PDB entry 8J7A | electron microscopy, 3.06 A resolution | chains A and B of the 16 polymer chains in the assembly

Chain A:
Protein: Photosystem I P700 chlorophyll a apoprotein A1
Source organism: Arabidopsis thaliana
Notes: EC 1.97.1.12
UniProt: P56766 (PSAA_ARATH); residues 1-750 here = UniProt positions 1-750
Chain sequence (750 residues; each row starts with the number of its first residue):
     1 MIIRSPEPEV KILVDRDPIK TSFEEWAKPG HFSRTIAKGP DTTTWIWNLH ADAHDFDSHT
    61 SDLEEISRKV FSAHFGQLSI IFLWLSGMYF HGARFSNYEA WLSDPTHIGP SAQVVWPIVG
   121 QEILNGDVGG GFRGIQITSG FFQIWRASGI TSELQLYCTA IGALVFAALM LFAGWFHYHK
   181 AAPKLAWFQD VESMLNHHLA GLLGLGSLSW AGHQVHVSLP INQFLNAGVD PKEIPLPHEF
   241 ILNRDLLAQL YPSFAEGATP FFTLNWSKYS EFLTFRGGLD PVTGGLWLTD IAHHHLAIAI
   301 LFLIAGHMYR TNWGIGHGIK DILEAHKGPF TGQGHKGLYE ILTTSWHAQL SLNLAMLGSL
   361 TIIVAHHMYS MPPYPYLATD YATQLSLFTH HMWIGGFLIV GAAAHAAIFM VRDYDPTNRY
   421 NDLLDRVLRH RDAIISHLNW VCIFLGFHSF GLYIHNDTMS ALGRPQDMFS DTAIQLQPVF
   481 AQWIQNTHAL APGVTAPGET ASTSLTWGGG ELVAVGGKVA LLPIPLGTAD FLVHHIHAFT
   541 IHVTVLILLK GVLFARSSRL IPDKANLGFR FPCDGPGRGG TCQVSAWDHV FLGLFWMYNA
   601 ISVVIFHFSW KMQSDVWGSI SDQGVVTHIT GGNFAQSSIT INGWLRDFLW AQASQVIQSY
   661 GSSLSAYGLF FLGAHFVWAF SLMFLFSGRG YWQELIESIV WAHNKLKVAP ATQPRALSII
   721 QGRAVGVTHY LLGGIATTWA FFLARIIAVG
Unresolved in the structure: 1-40, 750
Ion coordination: chlorophyll a Mg site 1 near Q113 (its only coordinating residue here); chlorophyll a Mg site 2 near Q121 (its only coordinating residue here); chlorophyll a Mg site 3 near T495 (its only coordinating residue here)
Residues lining bound ligands:
  - beta-carotene (BCR), molecule 1: F82, Y89, T159, G162, A163, F166, L205, L208, S209
  - beta-carotene (BCR), molecule 2: W84, L85, G201, L202, L205, G206, S209
  - beta-carotene (BCR), molecule 3: L208, F261, I300, L303, I304, H307
  - beta-carotene (BCR), molecule 4: L338, L342, A348, S351, L352, A406, F409
  - beta-carotene (BCR), molecule 5: A355, M356, S359, I399, A403, A406, L548
  - beta-carotene (BCR), molecule 6: F670, G673, F676, V677, L732, I735, A736, W739
  - chlorophyll a isomer (CL0): Y453, I536, F539, T540, Y598, N599, S602, V603, F606, W644, L649, A653, F671, H675, W678, Y730, T737, T738, F741
  - chlorophyll a (CLA), molecule 1: T43, I46, W47, I696, I699, V700, H703, V708, P710, P714, R715
  - chlorophyll a (CLA), molecule 2: W45, I46, W47, L49, H50
  - chlorophyll a (CLA), molecule 3: W47, F680, F684, L717, Q721, A724, V725, T728, H729, L732
  - chlorophyll a (CLA), molecule 4: L49, H50, A53, H54, F56, A73, G76, Q77, I80
  - chlorophyll a (CLA), molecule 5: H50, A51, D52, A53, H54, D55, H347, L350, L354, F397, L398, V400, G401, A404, H405, I408, R412, F569, R570, W587, L594
  - chlorophyll a (CLA), molecule 6: H54, F56, V70, A73, H74, Q77, L78, I81, F82, L85, F166, W346, H347, Q349, L350, N353, L354, L357
  - chlorophyll a (CLA), molecule 7: H54, Q77, I80, I81, W84, L357, I394, F397, L398
  - chlorophyll a (CLA), molecule 8: L63, S67, L185, F188, Q189, V191, M194, L195, H198, L199, I319, L323, Y339, L342, T343, S345, W346, Q349, L352, N353, M356, L357
  - chlorophyll a (CLA), molecule 9: E65, K69, S72, G76, I80, L171, G174, W175, Y178, H179
  - chlorophyll a (CLA), molecule 10: F71, H74, F75, L78, F82, M170, W187, F188, D190, S193, M194, H197, H198, L202
  - chlorophyll a (CLA), molecule 11: F71, F75, F166, L169, M170, F172, A173, F176, H177, A181, P183, W187
  - chlorophyll a (CLA), molecule 12: L83, W84, S86, G87, F90, H91, F95, Q113, V114, W116, L164
  - chlorophyll a (CLA), molecule 13: W84, L85, S139, G140, F141, I144, L203, L357, L360, T361, V364, M368, Y374, L387, H390, H391, I394
  - chlorophyll a (CLA), molecule 14: W84, M88, A112, Q113, I135, Q136, I137, T138, S139, F141, A666, Y667, F670, W739
  - chlorophyll a (CLA), molecule 15: W84, M88, T138, S139, F141, S386, T389, H390, W393, I394, F397, F670, I735, W739
  - chlorophyll a (CLA), molecule 16: Y89, S148, G149, I150, Q155, T159, G206, S209, W210, G212, H213, H216, V217, P237, I241
  - chlorophyll a (CLA), molecule 17: Q113, V114, V115, W116, I118, V119, Q121, L124, I135, A666, L669
  - chlorophyll a (CLA), molecule 18: A147, L202, L203, G206, S207, W210, Q214, I291, H294, H295, I298, F302, L360, I363, V364, M368, P373, Y374
  - chlorophyll a (CLA), molecule 19: L154, Q155, C158, L236, H238, I241, L242
  - chlorophyll a (CLA), molecule 20: W187, D190, S193, H197, T311, N312, W313
  - chlorophyll a (CLA), molecule 21: L195, L199, L203, L301, F302, A305, M308, Y309, I319, I322, L352, M356, L424, L549, V552
  - chlorophyll a (CLA), molecule 22: N196, H197, A200, G201, L205, L303, H307, Y309, T311, W313, I315
  - chlorophyll a (CLA), molecule 23: L208, S209, A211, G212, H216, I241, R244, F254, G257, Y269, L296
  - chlorophyll a (CLA), molecule 24: F261, W266, S267, Y269, S270, L273, F275, H293, L296, A297, I300, I304
  - chlorophyll a (CLA), molecule 25: F261, F262, T263, L264
  - chlorophyll a (CLA), molecule 26: T274, F275, G277, G278, L286, D290, I291, H293, H294, A297, I298, L301, H367, M371, E499, T503
  - chlorophyll a (CLA), molecule 27: F275, V494, T495, A496, P497, G498
  - chlorophyll a (CLA), molecule 28: I304, H307, M308, I315, G316, H317
  - chlorophyll a (CLA), molecule 29: M308, H317, I322, A325, H326, K327, G328
  - chlorophyll a (CLA), molecule 30: I322, L323, H326, H335, L338, L342, N421, L423, L424, V427
  - chlorophyll a (CLA), molecule 31: F330, L423, R426, V427, R429, H430, A433, I434, H437
  - chlorophyll a (CLA), molecule 32: M356, S359, I363, H366, H367, S370, M371, T503, S504, T506, W507
  - chlorophyll a (CLA), molecule 33: I362, I363, H366, M392, G396, I399, I541, T544, V545, M597, I601
  - chlorophyll a (CLA), molecule 34: H366, Y369, F480, A481, I484, Q485, W507, I524, L526, H534, H537, V604, H607, F608
  - chlorophyll a (CLA), molecule 35: A433, H437, W440
  - chlorophyll a (CLA), molecule 36: I434, L438, W440, V441, A538, I541, H542, V545
  - chlorophyll a (CLA), molecule 37: S436, N439, W440, I443
  - chlorophyll a (CLA), molecule 38: N439, C442, I443, G446, F447, F450, G451, F539, L546, I547, L592, W596
  - chlorophyll a (CLA), molecule 39: W440, I443, F444, F447, H448
  - chlorophyll a (CLA), molecule 40: V441, F444, L445, Q477, P478, V479, F480, A481, F531, H534, H535, A538, H542
  - chlorophyll a (CLA), molecule 41: F447, H448, G451, L452, I454, H455, T458, M459, R464, D467, F469
  - chlorophyll a (CLA), molecule 42: F450, I454, D457, F539, F595, W596, Y598, N599, I641, L645, W678, Y730
  - chlorophyll a (CLA), molecule 43: T458, A461, L462
  - chlorophyll a (CLA), molecule 44: I484, T487, H488, A491, P492, T495, S502, T503, W507
  - chlorophyll a (CLA), molecule 45: L645, L649, W650
  - chlorophyll a (CLA), molecule 46: L669, L672, G673, H675, F676, W678, A679
  - chlorophyll a (CLA), molecule 47: F676, A679, F680, L682, M683, F686, S687, Y691, W692, L695
  - chlorophyll a (CLA), molecule 48: I699, A702, H703, L706, V708
  - chlorophyll a (CLA), molecule 49: W701, A702, K705, L706
  - phylloquinone (PQN): W47, M683, F684, S687, G688, R689, W692, I696, A716, L717, S718, G722
  - 4Fe-4S cluster (SF4): C573, G575, P576, C582, I719, R723
Swiss-Prot annotation at these positions:
  - binding site ([4Fe-4S] cluster): C573, C582
  - binding site (chlorophyll a'): H675
  - binding site (chlorophyll a): M683, Y691
  - binding site (phylloquinone): W692

Chain B:
Protein: Photosystem I P700 chlorophyll a apoprotein A2
Source organism: Arabidopsis thaliana
Notes: EC 1.97.1.12
UniProt: P56767 (PSAB_ARATH); residues 1-734 here = UniProt positions 1-734
Chain sequence (734 residues; numbered 1 to 734; the number before each row is that of its first residue):
     1 MALRFPRFSQ GLAQDPTTRR IWFGIATAHD FESHDDITEE RLYQNIFASH FGQLAIIFLW
    61 TSGNLFHVAW QGNFETWVQD PLHVRPIAHA IWDPHFGQPA VEAFTRGGAL GPVNIAYSGV
   121 YQWWYTIGLR TNEDLYTGAL FLLFLSALSL IGGWLHLQPK WKPRVSWFKN AESRLNHHLS
   181 GLFGVSSLAW TGHLVHVAIP ASRGEYVRWN NFLNVLPHPQ GLGPLFTGQW NLYAQNPDSS
   241 SHLFGTSQGS GTAILTLLGG FHPQTQSLWL TDMAHHHLAI AILFLIAGHM YRTNFGIGHS
   301 IKDLLEAHIP PGGRLGRGHK GLYDTINNSI HFQLGLALAS LGVITSLVAQ HMYSLPAYAF
   361 IAQDFTTQAA LYTHHQYIAG FIMTGAFAHG AIFFIRDYNP EQNEDNVLAR MLDHKEAIIS
   421 HLSWASLFLG FHTLGLYVHN DVMLAFGTPE KQILIEPIFA QWIQSAHGKT SYGFDVLLSS
   481 TSGPAFNAGR SIWLPGWLNA INENSNSLFL TIGPGDFLVH HAIALGLHTT TLILVKGALD
   541 ARGSKLMPDK KDFGYSFPCD GPGRGGTCDI SAWDAFYLAV FWMLNTIGWV TFYWHWKHIT
   601 LWQGNVSQFN ESSTYLMGWL RDYLWLNSSQ LINGYNPFGM NSLSVWAWMF LFGHLVWATG
   661 FMFLISWRGY WQELIETLAW AHERTPLANL IRWKDKPVAL SIVQARLVGL AHFSVGYIFT
   721 YAAFLIASTS GKFG
Unresolved in the structure: 1-2
Ion coordination: chlorophyll a Mg near D93 (its only coordinating residue here)
Residues lining bound ligands:
  - beta-carotene (BCR), molecule 1: I21, I25, I691
  - beta-carotene (BCR), molecule 2: L54, I57, F58, W60, G181, L182, V185, S186
  - beta-carotene (BCR), molecule 3: L65, W123, W124, I127, L129, G138, F141, L142, L145, W209, F212
  - beta-carotene (BCR), molecule 4: L188, L222, L225, L285, I286, H289
  - beta-carotene (BCR), molecule 5: F332, G335, L336, A339, V343, M383, A386, F387, G390, F393, F394, A538
  - beta-carotene (BCR), molecule 6: M411, V535, L539
  - beta-carotene (BCR), molecule 7: F428, L429, H432, T433, L436, I455, F517, H521
  - beta-carotene (BCR), molecule 8: F431, L434, G435, V438
  - beta-carotene (BCR), molecule 9: W648, M649, F652, L674, I675, L678, F719
  - beta-carotene (BCR), molecule 10: T685, P686, L687, A688
  - chlorophyll a isomer (CL0): L620, L624, W625, W657
  - chlorophyll a (CLA), molecule 1: F8, G24, I25, A28, H29, F31, H34, S49, G52, Q53, I56
  - chlorophyll a (CLA), molecule 2: T18, I21, W22, I675, H682, I691, R692, W693, K694, D695, P697, V698
  - chlorophyll a (CLA), molecule 3: W22, F652, L655, V656, T659, M662, F663, L700, V708, A711, H712
  - chlorophyll a (CLA), molecule 4: A26, T27, H29, D30, H331, L334, L338, F381, I382, T384, G385, H389, I392, R396, Y555, W573, F576
  - chlorophyll a (CLA), molecule 5: H29, F31, Y43, I46, S49, H50, Q53, L54, I57, F168, R174, H178, I330, H331, Q333, L334, A337, L338, L341
  - chlorophyll a (CLA), molecule 6: H29, Q53, I56, I57, W60, L341, I378, F381, I382
  - chlorophyll a (CLA), molecule 7: F47, H50, F51, L54, W123, W167, F168, N170, S173, R174, H177, H178, G181, L182, F183, I344, Y358
  - chlorophyll a (CLA), molecule 8: F47, F51, L148, G152, L155, H156, W161, W167
  - chlorophyll a (CLA), molecule 9: F51, F58, I127, G128, L129, D134, T137, G138, F141, L145, L148, S149, S186, A189, W190, G192, H193, H196, V197, V207, R208, W209, F212
  - chlorophyll a (CLA), molecule 10: I57, W60, T61, S118, G119, W123, V185, S186, A189, L341, I344, T345, V348, M352, Y358, L371, H374, H375, I378, I382
  - chlorophyll a (CLA), molecule 11: L59, W60, G63, F66, H67, W70, Q71, H89, A90, W92, L143
  - chlorophyll a (CLA), molecule 12: W60, N64, V68, A88, H89, N114, I115, A116, Y117, S118, V120, V645, W646, M649, F719
  - chlorophyll a (CLA), molecule 13: W60, N64, Y117, S118, A370, T373, H374, Y377, I378, M649, I718, F719, Y721, A722, L725, I726
  - chlorophyll a (CLA), molecule 14: H89, A90, I91, W92, D93, H95, F96, F104, N114, S644, V645, W648
  - chlorophyll a (CLA), molecule 15: W123, T126, I127, F183, S186, S187, W190, M273, H276, H277, I280, I344, L347, V348, M352, A357, Y358
  - chlorophyll a (CLA), molecule 16: W167, N170, S173, H177, T293, N294, F295
  - chlorophyll a (CLA), molecule 17: A171, R174, L175, H178, L179, F183, I301, L305, Y323, I326, N327, L336, A337, S340, L341, I344
  - chlorophyll a (CLA), molecule 18: L175, L179, F183, F284, A287, M290, Y291, I301, L304
  - chlorophyll a (CLA), molecule 19: N176, H177, S180, G181, V185, L285, H289, Y291, T293, F295, I297
  - chlorophyll a (CLA), molecule 20: L188, A189, T191, G192, V195, H196, F212, L213, V215, L216, P217, H218, G221, L222, Y233, L255, L278
  - chlorophyll a (CLA), molecule 21: L225, W230, N231, Y233, A234, L255, T256, L257, H275, L278, A279, I282, I492
  - chlorophyll a (CLA), molecule 22: T256, L257, G259, G260, L268, D272, H275, H276, A279, I280, L283, H351, L355, W493, W497
  - chlorophyll a (CLA), molecule 23: I286, A287, H289, M290, I297, G298, H299
  - chlorophyll a (CLA), molecule 24: I286, M290, H299, D303, L304, A307, H308
  - chlorophyll a (CLA), molecule 25: L304, L305, H308, L315, H319, L322, I326, F332, V407, L408, M411
  - chlorophyll a (CLA), molecule 26: A307, H308, I309, P310, P311, R314, L315
  - chlorophyll a (CLA), molecule 27: R314, L315, V407, R410, M411, H414, A417, I418, H421
  - chlorophyll a (CLA), molecule 28: S340, V343, L347, Q350, H351, Y353, S354, L355, L508, F509
  - chlorophyll a (CLA), molecule 29: V343, S346, L347, Q350, Q376, G380, M383, F387, L527, T530, T531, L534, M583, I587
  - chlorophyll a (CLA), molecule 30: Q350, Y353, Y372, Q376, F459, A460, I463, Q464, F509, L510, I512, H520, I523, L527, V590, Y593, W594, H598
  - chlorophyll a (CLA), molecule 31: A417, H421, W424
  - chlorophyll a (CLA), molecule 32: I418, L422, W424, A524, L527, H528, T531
  - chlorophyll a (CLA), molecule 33: S420, S423, W424, L427, F431
  - chlorophyll a (CLA), molecule 34: S423, S426, L427, G430, F431, L434, L525, L532, I533, L578, F581, W582
  - chlorophyll a (CLA), molecule 35: W424, L427, F428, F431, H432
  - chlorophyll a (CLA), molecule 36: F428, L429, E456, P457, I458, F459, A460, D516, F517, H520, H521, A524, H528
  - chlorophyll a (CLA), molecule 37: H432, G435, L436, V438, H439, V442, M443, K451, I453
  - chlorophyll a (CLA), molecule 38: T433, L434, Y437, V519, A522, L525, N585, W589, F592, L616, W619, L624, S628, I632, F650, H654, W657, Y717, T720, Y721, F724
  - chlorophyll a (CLA), molecule 39: L434, V438, D441, L525, F581, W582, N585, W589, L616, L620, W657, F713
  - chlorophyll a (CLA), molecule 40: I458, F459, W462
  - chlorophyll a (CLA), molecule 41: W462, I463, A466, H467, L477, L478, W493, W497
  - chlorophyll a (CLA), molecule 42: L477, P484, A488, G489, I492, W493
  - chlorophyll a (CLA), molecule 43: W648, L651, F652, H654, L655, W657, A658
  - chlorophyll a (CLA), molecule 44: L655, A658, T659, F661, M662, I665, S666, Y670, W671, L674
  - chlorophyll a (CLA), molecule 45: L678, A681, H682, T685, A688, I691
  - chlorophyll a (CLA), molecule 46: W680, A681, R684, T685, P686
  - chlorophyll a (CLA), molecule 47: P686, L687, I691
  - phylloquinone (PQN): W22, M662, F663, S666, W667, R668, W671, A699, L700, S701, A705
  - 4Fe-4S cluster (SF4): C559, G561, T567, C568, W667, I702, R706
Swiss-Prot annotation at these positions:
  - binding site ([4Fe-4S] cluster): C559, C568
  - binding site (chlorophyll a): H654, M662, Y670
  - binding site (phylloquinone): W671

How chain A and chain B interact:
Contacting residue pairs - 109 pairs, chain A then chain B:
  G120(A) with F446(B)
  Q121(A) with F446(B)
  I123(A) with F446(B)
  D432(A) with T677(B)
  A433(A) with W680(B), hydrophobic
  S436(A) with T677(B); A681(B)
  N439(A) with L674(B); L678(B)
  D457(A) with Y635(B), hydrogen bond; L651(B)
  T458(A) with W648(B)
  S460(A) with Y635(B)
  A461(A) with Y635(B), hydrophobic; M640(B); S644(B)
  L462(A) with H95(B); F96(B), hydrophobic; G97(B), hydrogen bond (backbone-backbone); A100(B)
  G463(A) with P99(B); M640(B)
  R464(A) with H95(B), hydrogen bond (side chain-backbone); G97(B)
  I547(A) with Y670(B)
  K550(A) with Y670(B); E673(B), salt bridge; L674(B)
  S558(A) with E673(B), hydrogen bond
  R559(A) with E676(B)
  L560(A) with Q672(B)
  K564(A) with E673(B), salt bridge
  C573(A) with P562(B), hydrophobic
  G575(A) with P562(B)
  P576(A) with C559(B), hydrophobic; G561(B)
  R578(A) with R668(B), hydrogen bond (backbone-side chain)
  G579(A) with R668(B), hydrogen bond (backbone-side chain)
  G580(A) with R668(B), hydrogen bond (backbone-side chain); I702(B)
  C582(A) with W667(B), hydrophobic; R668(B); G669(B), hydrogen bond (backbone-backbone); Y670(B); I702(B), hydrophobic
  Q583(A) with I665(B); W667(B), hydrogen bond (side chain-backbone); Y670(B)
  V584(A) with G669(B)
  H589(A) with Y670(B)
  L592(A) with S666(B)
  Q636(A) with P637(B)
  S637(A) with P637(B)
  N642(A) with I632(B), hydrogen bond (side chain-backbone); Y635(B), hydrogen bond (side chain-backbone); L651(B)
  L645(A) with L651(B), hydrophobic
  R646(A) with I632(B); N633(B); Y635(B), hydrogen bond (side chain-backbone); N636(B); P637(B)
  W650(A) with W625(B), hydrogen bond (side chain-backbone); S628(B); S629(B); I632(B), hydrophobic
  S654(A) with W625(B)
  I657(A) with M617(B), hydrophobic; R621(B); W625(B), hydrophobic
  Y660(A) with D441(B); A445(B), hydrophobic; M617(B), hydrophobic
  G661(A) with A445(B), hydrogen bond (backbone-backbone)
  S665(A) with A445(B)
  L669(A) with V442(B), hydrophobic; A445(B), hydrophobic
  L672(A) with D441(B); M617(B), hydrophobic; L620(B), hydrophobic
  F676(A) with L434(B), hydrophobic
  L685(A) with L664(B)
  F686(A) with Y577(B), hydrogen bond (backbone-side chain); L664(B), hydrophobic; I665(B), hydrophobic
  S687(A) with D569(B); L578(B)
  G688(A) with C568(B); D569(B), hydrogen bond (backbone-side chain)
  R689(A) with G565(B), hydrogen bond (side chain-backbone); G566(B), hydrogen bond (side chain-backbone); C568(B), hydrogen bond (backbone-backbone)
  G690(A) with C568(B), hydrogen bond (backbone-backbone)
  Y691(A) with I533(B); K536(B); D569(B)
  E694(A) with K536(B), salt bridge; S544(B), hydrogen bond; K550(B), salt bridge; I570(B)
  E697(A) with K545(B), hydrogen bond (side chain-backbone); L546(B)
  S698(A) with I419(B)
  W701(A) with E416(B); A417(B), hydrophobic
  A702(A) with S420(B)
  I719(A) with G566(B); C568(B), hydrophobic
  R723(A) with W667(B)
Also at the interface, not in a pair above, chain A (73 interface residues in all): V119, I435, L546, F554, T581, F591, F595, V656, G668, W678, L682, Q693, L695, I699
Also at the interface, not in a pair above, chain B (75 interface residues in all): S423, L444, G447, L532, D540, R564, T567, F581, Y615, L616, F650, W657, F661, S701

Overview:
The interface between chain A and chain B involves 73 residues on one side and 75 on the other, with 22
hydrogen bonds and 4 salt bridges. Polar contacts include K550(A)-E673(B), K564(A)-E673(B) and
E694(A)-K536(B).
Chain A is Photosystem I P700 chlorophyll a apoprotein A1 and chain B is Photosystem I P700 chlorophyll a
apoprotein A2, both from Arabidopsis thaliana; the structure, Coordinates of Cryo-EM structure of the
Arabidopsis thaliana PSI in state 1 (PSI-ST1), was determined by electron microscopy together with 8J7B from
the same study.
